7VAJ - chains E and G of the 12 polymer chains in the assembly; structure by electron microscopy, 3.10 A resolution.

== Chain E ==
Name: V-type ATP synthase beta chain
Organism: Thermus thermophilus HB8
UniProtKB: Q56404 (VATB_THET8); residue numbers follow UniProt; this construct covers 1-478
Sequence (478 residues; each row starts with the number of its first residue):
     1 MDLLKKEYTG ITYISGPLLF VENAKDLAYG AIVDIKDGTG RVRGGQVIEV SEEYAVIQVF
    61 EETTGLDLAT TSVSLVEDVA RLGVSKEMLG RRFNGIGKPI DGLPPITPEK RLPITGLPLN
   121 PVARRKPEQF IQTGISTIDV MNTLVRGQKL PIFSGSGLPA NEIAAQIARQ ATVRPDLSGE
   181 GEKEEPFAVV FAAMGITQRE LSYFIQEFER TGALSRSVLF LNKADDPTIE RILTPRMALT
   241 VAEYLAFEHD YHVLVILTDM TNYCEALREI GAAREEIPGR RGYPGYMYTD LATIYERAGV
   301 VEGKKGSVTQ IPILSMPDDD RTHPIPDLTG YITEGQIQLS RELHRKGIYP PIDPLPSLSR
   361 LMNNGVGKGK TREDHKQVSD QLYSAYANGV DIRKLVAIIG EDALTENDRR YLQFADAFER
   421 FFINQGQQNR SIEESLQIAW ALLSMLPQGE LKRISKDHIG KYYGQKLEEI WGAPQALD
Disordered / not traced: 1-2, 471-478

== Chain G ==
Name: V-type ATP synthase subunit D
Organism: Thermus thermophilus HB8
UniProtKB: O87880 (VATD_THET8); residues 1-223 here = UniProt positions 1-223
Sequence (223 residues; row label = number of the first residue in the row):
     1 MSQVSPTRMN LLQRRGQLRL AQKGVDLLKK KRDALVAEFF GLVREAMEAR KALDQAAKEA
    61 YAALLLAQAF DGPEVVAGAA LGVPPLEGVE AEVENVWGSK VPRLKATFPD GALLSPVGTP
   121 AYTLEASRAF RRYAEALIRV ANTETRLKKI GEEIKKTTRR VNALEQVVIP GIRAQIRFIQ
   181 QVLEQRERED TFRLKRIKGK IEAREAEEEG GRPNPQVEIG AGL
Disordered / not traced: 1-3, 210-223

== Chain E / chain G interface ==
Pairs across the interface (14; chain E residue first):
  Glu275(E) with Lys195(G), salt bridge
  Glu276(E) with Phe192(G)
  Ile277(E) with Phe192(G), hydrophobic
  Pro278(E) with Phe192(G)
  Gly279(E) with Gln185(G)
  Arg280(E) with Gln185(G); Arg188(G)
  Arg281(E) with Gln181(G); Arg188(G)
  Ala397(E) with Asn162(G); Gln166(G)
  Ile398(E) with Asn162(G), hydrogen bond (backbone-side chain); Val167(G), hydrophobic
  Ile399(E) with Arg159(G)
Interface residues without a listed pair, chain E (11 interface residues in all): Gly282
Interface residues without a listed pair, chain G (10 interface residues in all): Ala163

== Overview ==
11 residues of chain E face 10 of chain G across their interface; the contacts include 1 hydrogen bond and 1
salt bridge. Polar pairs include Glu275(E)-Lys195(G) and Ile398(E)-Asn162(G).
Here chain E is V-type ATP synthase beta chain and chain G is V-type ATP synthase subunit D, both from Thermus
thermophilus HB8. Entry 7VAJ (Nucleotide-free V1EG domain of V/A-ATPase from Thermus thermophilus, state1-2)
was determined by electron microscopy, deposited together with 7VAI, 7VAK, 7VAL, 7VAM, 7VAN, 7VAO and 11
further entries.
